PDB entry 8J5D | electron microscopy, 3.00 A resolution | chains B and C of the 4 polymer chains in the assembly

[Chain B (and C)]
Name: Malate dehydrogenase, chloroplastic
Organism: Arabidopsis thaliana
Notes: EC 1.1.1.37; chain C of this document is another copy of the same molecule, construct and numbering; everything in this record applies to it too
Reference sequence: Q9SN86 (MDHP_ARATH); residue numbers follow UniProt; this construct covers 81-403
Chain sequence (323 residues; each row starts with the number of its first residue):
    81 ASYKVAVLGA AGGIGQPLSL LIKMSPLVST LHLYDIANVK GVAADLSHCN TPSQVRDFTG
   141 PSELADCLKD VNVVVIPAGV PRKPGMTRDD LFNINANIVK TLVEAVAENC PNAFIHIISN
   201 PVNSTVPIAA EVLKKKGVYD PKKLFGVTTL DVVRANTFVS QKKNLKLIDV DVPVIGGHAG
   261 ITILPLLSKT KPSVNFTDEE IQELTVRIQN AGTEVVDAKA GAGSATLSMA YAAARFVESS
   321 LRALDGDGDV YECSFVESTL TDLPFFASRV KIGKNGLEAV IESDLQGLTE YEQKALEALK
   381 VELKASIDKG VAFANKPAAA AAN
Disordered / not traced: 397-403 (chain C: 396-403)
UniProt features mapped onto this chain:
  - active site: His258 (Proton acceptor)
  - binding site (NAD(+)): Gly89 to Gly95, Asp115, Asn175, Ile198 to Asn200, Met309
  - binding site (substrate): Arg162, Arg168, Asn200, Arg234
Reported in the primary citation:
  - catalytic residues: Asp115, Arg162, Arg168, Asp231, Arg234, His258
  - mutagenesis - R162A, R234A: abolished catalytic activity

[Chain B / chain C interface]
Contacting residue pairs (69; chain B residue first):
  Gln96(B) - Leu307(C)
  Leu100(B) - Leu101(C)  hydrophobic
  Leu100(B) - Leu307(C)  hydrophobic
  Leu101(B) - Leu101(C)  hydrophobic
  Leu101(B) - Met104(C)  hydrophobic
  Met104(B) - Leu101(C)  hydrophobic
  Met104(B) - Tyr311(C)  hydrophobic
  Gly121(B) - Ala298(C)
  Gly121(B) - Lys299(C)
  Val122(B) - Leu307(C)  hydrophobic
  Ala124(B) - Ala298(C)  hydrophobic
  Asp125(B) - Ala305(C)
  Asp125(B) - Thr306(C)  hydrogen bond (side chain-backbone)
  Asp125(B) - Leu307(C)  hydrogen bond (side chain-backbone)
  Asp125(B) - Ser308(C)  hydrogen bond
  Ser127(B) - Thr237(C)
  Ser127(B) - Gln241(C)
  His128(B) - Val233(C)
  His128(B) - Arg234(C)
  His128(B) - Thr237(C)  hydrogen bond (backbone-side chain)
  His128(B) - Phe238(C)
  His128(B) - Ala291(C)
  His128(B) - Glu294(C)  salt bridge
  His128(B) - Val295(C)
  Cys129(B) - Val233(C)  hydrophobic
  Cys129(B) - Thr237(C)  hydrogen bond (backbone-side chain)
  Cys129(B) - Ser308(C)
  Cys129(B) - Tyr311(C)  hydrophobic
  Asn130(B) - Val233(C)
  Asn130(B) - Asn236(C)
  Asn130(B) - Thr237(C)  hydrogen bond (backbone-side chain)
  Asn130(B) - Leu247(C)
  Asn130(B) - Tyr311(C)  hydrogen bond
  Thr131(B) - Leu247(C)
  Pro132(B) - Leu247(C)
  Val233(B) - His128(C)
  Val233(B) - Cys129(C)  hydrophobic
  Val233(B) - Asn130(C)
  Arg234(B) - His128(C)  hydrogen bond
  Thr237(B) - Ser127(C)
  Thr237(B) - His128(C)  hydrogen bond (side chain-backbone)
  Thr237(B) - Cys129(C)  hydrogen bond (side chain-backbone)
  Thr237(B) - Asn130(C)  hydrogen bond (side chain-backbone)
  Phe238(B) - His128(C)
  Gln241(B) - Ser127(C)
  Leu247(B) - Asn130(C)
  Leu247(B) - Thr131(C)
  Leu247(B) - Pro132(C)
  Ala291(B) - His128(C)
  Glu294(B) - His128(C)  salt bridge
  Val295(B) - Ala124(C)
  Val295(B) - His128(C)
  Ala298(B) - Gly121(C)
  Ala298(B) - Ala124(C)  hydrophobic
  Lys299(B) - Gly121(C)
  Lys299(B) - Asp125(C)  salt bridge
  Ala305(B) - Asp125(C)
  Thr306(B) - Asp125(C)  hydrogen bond (backbone-side chain)
  Leu307(B) - Gln96(C)
  Leu307(B) - Asp125(C)  hydrogen bond (backbone-side chain)
  Leu307(B) - Leu126(C)  hydrophobic
  Ser308(B) - Asp125(C)  hydrogen bond (side chain-backbone)
  Ser308(B) - His128(C)
  Ser308(B) - Cys129(C)
  Tyr311(B) - Met104(C)  hydrophobic
  Tyr311(B) - Cys129(C)  hydrophobic
  Tyr311(B) - Asn130(C)  hydrogen bond
  Tyr311(B) - Thr131(C)
  Arg315(B) - Asn130(C)
Other interface residues (no listed pair), chain B (35 interface residues in all): Pro97, Lys120, Leu126, Asn236
Other interface residues (no listed pair), chain C (34 interface residues in all): Pro97, Leu100, Lys120, Val122

[In short]
The interface between chain B and chain C involves 35 residues on one side and 34 on the other; the contacts
include 15 hydrogen bonds and 3 salt bridges. Polar contacts include His128(B)-Glu294(C), Lys299(B)-Asp125(C)
and Asp125(B)-Thr306(C). From the paper: catalytic residues Asp115(B), Arg162(B) and Arg168(B) among others;
R162A and R234A of chain B abolish catalytic activity.
Chain B and chain C are both Malate dehydrogenase, chloroplastic (Arabidopsis thaliana); the structure,
Cryo-EM structure of starch degradation complex of BAM1-LSF1-MDH, was determined by electron microscopy.
